Entry 6G77 (X-ray diffraction, 2.50 A resolution); this record covers chain A.

# Chain A
Name: Ribosomal protein S6 kinase alpha-6
Source organism: Homo sapiens
Notes: EC 2.7.11.1
Reference sequence: Q9UK32 (KS6A6_HUMAN); residue numbers follow UniProt; this construct covers 48-349
Chain sequence (307 residues; each row starts with the number of its first residue):
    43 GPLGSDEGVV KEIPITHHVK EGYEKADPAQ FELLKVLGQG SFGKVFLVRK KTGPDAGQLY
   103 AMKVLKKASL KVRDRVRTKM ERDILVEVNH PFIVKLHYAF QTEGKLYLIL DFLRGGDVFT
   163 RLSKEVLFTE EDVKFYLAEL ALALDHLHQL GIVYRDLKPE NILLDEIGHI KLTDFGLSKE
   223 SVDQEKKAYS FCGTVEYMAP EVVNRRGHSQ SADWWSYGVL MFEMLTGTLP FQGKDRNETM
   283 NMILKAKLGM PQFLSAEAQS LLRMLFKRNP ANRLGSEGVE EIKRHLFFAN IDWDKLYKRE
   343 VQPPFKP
Unresolved in the structure: 43-50, 117-124
Differences from the reference sequence: expression tag (43-47)
Bound ions: Zn2+: Cys-234, His-250 (together with AMP-PNP)
Ligand contacts:
  - AMP-PNP (ANP; phosphoaminophosphonic acid-adenylate ester), molecule 1: Val-52, Lys-113, Val-114, Arg-115, Gly-193, Ile-194, Val-195, Arg-197, Ser-220, Phe-233, Cys-234, Gly-235, Arg-247, Gly-249, His-250
  - AMP-PNP (ANP), molecule 2: Leu-79, Gly-80, Gln-81, Gly-82, Ser-83, Phe-84, Gly-85, Val-87, Ala-103, Lys-105, Val-136, Leu-152, Asp-153, Phe-154, Leu-155, Asp-198, Lys-200, Glu-202, Asn-203, Leu-205, Thr-215, Lys-221
Curated features (UniProtKB/Swiss-Prot):
  - active site: Asp-198 (Proton acceptor)
  - binding site (ATP): Leu-79 to Val-87, Lys-105
  - modified residue: Ser-232 (Phosphoserine)
  - natural variant: Tyr-140 (Y140C: In a lung large cell carcinoma sample), Ser-258 (S258T: In a lung adenocarcinoma sample)
What the authors report for this chain:
  - binding site for AMP-PNP: Leu-79, Gln-81, Phe-84, Lys-86, Val-87, Ala-103, Lys-105, Lys-113, Asp-153, Leu-155, Lys-200, Asn-203, Leu-205, Thr-215, Lys-221, Asp-225, Cys-234, Arg-247, His-250
  - contacts within the chain: Asp-216/Lys-221
  - Zn2+ coordination: Cys-234, His-250
  - binding site for Zn2+: Cys-234 (from molecular simulation)

# Summary
Bound to chain A: AMP-PNP. Cys-234 and His-250 coordinate Zn2+. Curated annotation (UniProt) lists active-site
residue Asp-198 and 10 ATP-binding residues. The paper reports a binding site for AMP-PNP at Leu-79, Gln-81
and Phe-84 among others; a binding site for Zn2+ at Cys-234.
Chain A is Ribosomal protein S6 kinase alpha-6 (Homo sapiens); the structure, RSK4 N-terminal Kinase Domain in
complex with AMP-PNP, was determined by X-ray diffraction, deposited together with 6G76 and 6G78.
